PDB entry 6UIR | X-ray diffraction, 2.64 A resolution | chains A and P of the 4 polymer chains in the assembly

== Chain A ==
Name: p66 Reverse transcriptase/RNaseH
From: Human immunodeficiency virus type 1 group M subtype B (isolate HXB2)
Notes: EC 2.7.7.49, 2.7.7.7, 3.1.26.13
UniProt: P04585 (POL_HV1H2); residues 1-560 here correspond to UniProt positions 588-1147 (UniProt number = residue number + 587)
Amino-acid sequence (572 residues; numbered -11 to 560; the number before each row is that of its first residue; numbers below 1 keep their minus sign (Met-11 is residue -11)):
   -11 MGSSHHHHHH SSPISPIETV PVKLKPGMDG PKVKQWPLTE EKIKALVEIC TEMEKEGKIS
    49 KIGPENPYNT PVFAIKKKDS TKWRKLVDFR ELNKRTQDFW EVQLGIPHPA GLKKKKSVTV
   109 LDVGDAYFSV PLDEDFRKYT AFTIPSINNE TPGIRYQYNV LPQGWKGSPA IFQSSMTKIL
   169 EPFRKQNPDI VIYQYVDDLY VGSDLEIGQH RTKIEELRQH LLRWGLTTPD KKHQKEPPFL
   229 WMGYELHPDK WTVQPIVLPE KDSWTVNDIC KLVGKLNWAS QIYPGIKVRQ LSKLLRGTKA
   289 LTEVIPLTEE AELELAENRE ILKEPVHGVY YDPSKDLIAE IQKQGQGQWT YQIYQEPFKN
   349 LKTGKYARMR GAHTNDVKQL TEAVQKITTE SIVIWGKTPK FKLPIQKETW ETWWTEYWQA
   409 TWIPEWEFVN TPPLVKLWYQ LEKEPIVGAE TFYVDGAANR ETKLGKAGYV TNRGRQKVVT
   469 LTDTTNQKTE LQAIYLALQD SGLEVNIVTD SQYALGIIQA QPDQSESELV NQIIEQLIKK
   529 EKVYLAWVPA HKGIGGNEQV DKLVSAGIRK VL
Disordered / not traced: -11 to 0, 66-69, 134-141, 557-560
Sequence notes: initiating methionine (-11); expression tag (-10 to 0); engineered mutation Val184 (Met771 in P04585), Cys258 (Gln845 in P04585), Ser280 (Cys867 in P04585)
Metal / ion sites: Mg2+: Asp110, Val111, Asp185 (together with 1RY)
Ligand contacts: 1RY ([[(2R,5S)-5-(4-azanyl-5-fluoranyl-2-oxidanylidene-pyrimidin-1-yl)-1,3-oxathiolan-2-yl]methoxy-oxidanyl-phosphoryl] phosphono hydrogen phosphate): Lys65, Lys70, Arg72, Asp110, Val111, Gly112, Asp113, Ala114, Tyr115, Gln151, Val184, Asp185, Lys220
What the authors report for this chain:
  - binding site for 1RY: Val184

== Chain P ==
Molecule: Primer DNA
Sequence (21 nucleotides; row label = number of the first residue in the row):
   802 ACAGTCCCTG TTCGGGCGCC C
Disordered / not traced: 802-804
Modified residues: DOC (2',3'-dideoxycytidine-5'-monophosphate) at position 822

== Interface between chain A and chain P ==
Residue-residue contacts (34; chain A residue first):
  Tyr183(A) - DC821(P)  hydrogen bond to the base
  Tyr183(A) - DOC_822(P)  sugar contact
  Val184(A) - DOC_822(P)  sugar contact
  Asp185(A) - DOC_822(P)  sugar contact
  Asp186(A) - DOC_822(P)  sugar contact
  Met230(A) - DC821(P)  sugar contact
  Met230(A) - DOC_822(P)  phosphate contact
  Gly231(A) - DC821(P)  phosphate contact
  Asn255(A) - DC818(P)  sugar contact
  Cys258(A) - DC818(P)  sugar contact
  Lys259(A) - DC818(P)  phosphate contact
  Lys259(A) - DG819(P)  salt bridge to the phosphate
  Gly262(A) - DG819(P)  sugar contact
  Lys263(A) - DG819(P)  phosphate contact
  Lys263(A) - DC820(P)  salt bridge to the phosphate
  Trp266(A) - DC820(P)  sugar contact
  Leu289(A) - DG817(P)  sugar contact
  Arg358(A) - DT812(P)  salt bridge to the phosphate
  Gly359(A) - DG811(P)  phosphate contact
  Ala360(A) - DT810(P)  phosphate contact
  Ala360(A) - DG811(P)  hydrogen bond to the phosphate
  His361(A) - DT810(P)  salt bridge to the phosphate
  Arg448(A) - DT806(P)  hydrogen bond to the base
  Arg448(A) - DC807(P)  hydrogen bond to the sugar
  Lys451(A) - DC807(P)  phosphate contact
  Lys451(A) - DC808(P)  salt bridge to the phosphate
  Thr473(A) - DC808(P)  phosphate contact
  Thr473(A) - DC809(P)  hydrogen bond to the phosphate
  Gln475(A) - DC808(P)  hydrogen bond to the base
  Gln475(A) - DC809(P)  sugar contact
  Lys476(A) - DC809(P)  phosphate contact
  Tyr501(A) - DC809(P)  hydrogen bond to the phosphate
  Tyr501(A) - DT810(P)  hydrogen bond to the phosphate
  Ile505(A) - DT810(P)  phosphate contact
Interface residues without a listed pair, chain A (25 interface residues in all): Arg356
Interface residues without a listed pair, chain P (15 interface residues in all): DG805, DT813

== Summary ==
25 residues of chain A face 15 of chain P across their interface; the contacts include 8 hydrogen bonds and 5
salt bridges. Polar pairs include Tyr183(A)-DC821(P), Arg448(A)-DT806(P) and Gln475(A)-DC808(P). Chain A binds
compound 1RY. Asp110(A), Val111(A) and Asp185(A) coordinate Mg2+. The paper reports a binding site for 1RY at
Val184(A).
Chain A is p66 Reverse transcriptase/RNaseH (Human immunodeficiency virus type 1 group M subtype B (isolate
HXB2)) and chain P is Primer DNA; the structure, HIV-1 M184V reverse transcriptase-DNA complex with
(-)-FTC-TP, was determined by X-ray diffraction, deposited together with 6UIS, 6UIT, 6UJX, 6UJY, 6UJZ and
6UK0.
